PDB entry 4G4S | X-ray diffraction, 2.49 A resolution | chains M and N of the 16 polymer chains in the assembly

Chain M:
Protein: Proteasome component C5
Source organism: Saccharomyces cerevisiae
Notes: EC 3.4.25.1
Reference sequence: P23724 (PSB1_YEAST); residues -9 to 212 here correspond to UniProt positions 20-241 (UniProt number = residue number + 29)
Amino-acid sequence (222 residues; each row starts with the number of its first residue; numbers below 1 keep their minus sign (Gln-9 is residue -9)):
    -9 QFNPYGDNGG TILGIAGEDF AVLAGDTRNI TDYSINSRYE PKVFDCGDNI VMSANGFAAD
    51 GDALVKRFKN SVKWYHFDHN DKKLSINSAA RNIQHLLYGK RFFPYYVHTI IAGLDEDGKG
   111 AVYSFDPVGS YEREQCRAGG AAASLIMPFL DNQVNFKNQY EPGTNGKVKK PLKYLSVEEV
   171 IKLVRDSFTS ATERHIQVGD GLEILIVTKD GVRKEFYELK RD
Bound ions: Mg2+ site 1: Ser75, Ser78 (shared with 1 residue of chain E); Mg2+ site 2: Thr182, His185, Val188
Small-molecule neighbours: LDZ (N-[(benzyloxy)carbonyl]-L-leucyl-N-[(2S)-4-methyl-1-oxopentan-2-yl]-L-leucinamide): Pro94, Tyr96, Asp116, Pro117, Val118, Ser120

Chain N:
Protein: Proteasome component PRE4
Source organism: Saccharomyces cerevisiae
Notes: EC 3.4.25.1
Reference sequence: P30657 (PSB4_YEAST); residues -7 to 225 here correspond to UniProt positions 34-266 (UniProt number = residue number + 41)
Amino-acid sequence (233 residues; numbered -7 to 225; the number before each row is that of its first residue; numbers below 1 keep their minus sign (Thr-7 is residue -7)):
    -7 TQQPIVTGTS VISMKYDNGV IIAADNLGSY GSLLRFNGVE RLIPVGDNTV VGISGDISDM
    53 QHIERLLKDL VTENAYDNPL ADAEEALEPS YIFEYLATVM YQRRSKMNPL WNAIIVAGVQ
   113 SNGDQFLRYV NLLGVTYSSP TLATGFGAHM ANPLLRKVVD RESDIPKTTV QVAEEAIVNA
   173 MRVLYYRDAR SSRNFSLAII DKNTGLTFKK NLQVENMKWD FAKDIKGYGT QKI

Interface between chain M and chain N:
Residue-residue contacts - 38 pairs, chain M then chain N:
  Phe-8(M) - Gln-6(N)
  Phe-8(M) - Arg96(N)
  Phe-8(M) - Met99(N)
  Phe-8(M) - Pro101(N)  hydrophobic
  Phe-8(M) - Trp103(N)  hydrophobic
  Phe-8(M) - Leu124(N)  hydrophobic
  Asn-7(M) - Leu125(N)
  Pro-6(M) - Arg96(N)  hydrogen bond (backbone-side chain)
  Pro-6(M) - Met99(N)  hydrophobic
  Pro-6(M) - Leu125(N)
  Asn-2(M) - Val127(N)
  Ser24(M) - His141(N)  hydrogen bond
  Ile25(M) - Arg148(N)  hydrogen bond (backbone-side chain)
  Asn26(M) - Tyr129(N)  hydrogen bond
  Asn26(M) - Ser131(N)
  Ser27(M) - Ser130(N)  hydrogen bond (side chain-backbone)
  Ser27(M) - Ser131(N)
  Glu30(M) - Arg120(N)  salt bridge
  Glu30(M) - Tyr129(N)
  Glu30(M) - Ser130(N)  hydrogen bond (side chain-backbone)
  Phe47(M) - Arg96(N)
  Phe47(M) - Leu125(N)
  Phe47(M) - Val127(N)  hydrophobic
  Ala49(M) - Tyr93(N)
  Ala49(M) - Leu125(N)
  Ala49(M) - Gly126(N)
  Ala49(M) - Val127(N)
  Asp50(M) - Tyr93(N)  hydrogen bond
  Asp50(M) - Arg96(N)  salt bridge
  Asp52(M) - Thr128(N)  hydrogen bond
  Ala53(M) - Tyr93(N)  hydrophobic
  Lys56(M) - Glu86(N)  salt bridge
  Phe93(M) - Arg96(N)
  Phe93(M) - Ser97(N)
  Tyr95(M) - Tyr93(N)
  Glu208(M) - Arg153(N)  salt bridge
  Arg211(M) - Asp152(N)  salt bridge
  Arg211(M) - Arg153(N)
Interface residues without a listed pair, chain M (24 interface residues in all): Tyr-5, Gly-4, Asn19, Tyr29, Lys90
Interface residues without a listed pair, chain N (23 interface residues in all): Leu134, Ala140

In short:
24 residues of chain M and 23 residues of chain N are in contact; the contacts include 8 hydrogen bonds and 5
salt bridges. Polar contacts include Glu30(M)-Arg120(N), Asp50(M)-Arg96(N) and Lys56(M)-Glu86(N). Ligands of
chain M: compound LDZ.
Here chain M is Proteasome component C5 and chain N is Proteasome component PRE4, both from Saccharomyces
cerevisiae. Entry 4G4S (Structure of Proteasome-Pba1-Pba2 Complex) was determined by X-ray diffraction.
